PDB entry 9J7L | electron microscopy, 2.89 A resolution | chains 7 and o of the 7 polymer chains in the assembly

# Chain 7 (and o)
Name: Capsid protein
Source organism: Adeno-associated virus - 8
Notes: chain o of this document is another copy of the same molecule, construct and numbering; everything in this record applies to it too
Reference sequence: Q8JQF8 (Q8JQF8_9VIRU); residue numbers follow UniProt; this construct covers 1-738
Sequence (738 residues; each row starts with the number of its first residue):
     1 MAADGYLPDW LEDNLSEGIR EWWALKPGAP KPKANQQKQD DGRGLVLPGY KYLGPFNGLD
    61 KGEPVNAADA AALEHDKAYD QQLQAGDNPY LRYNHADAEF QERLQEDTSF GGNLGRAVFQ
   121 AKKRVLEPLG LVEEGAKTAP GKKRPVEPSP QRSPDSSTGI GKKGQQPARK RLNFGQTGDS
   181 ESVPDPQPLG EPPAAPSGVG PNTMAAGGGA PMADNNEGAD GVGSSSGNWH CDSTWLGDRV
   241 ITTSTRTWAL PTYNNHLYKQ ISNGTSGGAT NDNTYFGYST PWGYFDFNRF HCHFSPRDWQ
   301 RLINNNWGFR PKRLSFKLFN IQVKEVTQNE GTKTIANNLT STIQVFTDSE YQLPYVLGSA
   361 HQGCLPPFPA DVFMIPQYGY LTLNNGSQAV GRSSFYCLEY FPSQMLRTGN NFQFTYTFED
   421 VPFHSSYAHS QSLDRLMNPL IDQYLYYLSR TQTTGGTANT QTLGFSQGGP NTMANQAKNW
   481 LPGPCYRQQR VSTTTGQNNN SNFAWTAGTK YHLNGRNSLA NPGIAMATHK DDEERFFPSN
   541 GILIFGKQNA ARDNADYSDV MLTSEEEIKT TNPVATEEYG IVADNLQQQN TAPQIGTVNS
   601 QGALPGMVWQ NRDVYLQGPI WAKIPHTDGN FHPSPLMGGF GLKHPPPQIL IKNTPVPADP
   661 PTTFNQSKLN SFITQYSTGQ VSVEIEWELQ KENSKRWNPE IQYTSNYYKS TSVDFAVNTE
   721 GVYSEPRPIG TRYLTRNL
Disordered / not traced: 1-243, 267-268, 293-308, 329-331, 426-482, 496-497, 529-533, 567-595, 605-606, 688-712, 719, 733-738 (chain o: 1-219, 267-268, 330-332, 450-464, 585-594, 659-666)

# How chain 7 and chain o interact
Pairs across the interface - 115 pairs, chain 7 then chain o:
  Leu257(7) - Glu720(o)
  Leu257(7) - Gly721(o)
  Tyr258(7) - Phe368(o)  hydrophobic
  Tyr258(7) - Ala370(o)  hydrophobic
  Tyr258(7) - Val717(o)
  Tyr258(7) - Asn718(o)
  Tyr258(7) - Gly721(o)
  Lys259(7) - Thr719(o)
  Gln260(7) - Thr711(o)  hydrogen bond (side chain-backbone)
  Gln260(7) - Ser712(o)
  Gln260(7) - Val717(o)
  Gln260(7) - Asn718(o)  hydrogen bond (backbone-backbone)
  Gln260(7) - Thr719(o)
  Phe276(7) - Thr711(o)
  Phe276(7) - Val713(o)  hydrophobic
  Tyr278(7) - Val713(o)
  Tyr278(7) - Ala716(o)
  Tyr278(7) - Val717(o)
  Glu325(7) - Lys324(o)  salt bridge
  Glu325(7) - Ile335(o)
  Asn338(7) - Lys324(o)
  Asn338(7) - Asn337(o)  hydrogen bond
  Leu339(7) - Val222(o)
  Leu339(7) - Asn337(o)
  Thr340(7) - Gln322(o)  hydrogen bond
  Thr340(7) - Asn337(o)  hydrogen bond
  Thr340(7) - Leu339(o)
  Thr340(7) - Thr408(o)
  Ser341(7) - Gln322(o)
  Thr342(7) - Asn320(o)
  Gln344(7) - Trp229(o)
  Asn385(7) - Lys709(o)
  Gln388(7) - Lys709(o)
  Gln388(7) - Ser710(o)
  Ala389(7) - Lys709(o)
  Ala389(7) - Ser710(o)  hydrogen bond (backbone-backbone)
  Ala389(7) - Val713(o)  hydrophobic
  Gly391(7) - Ser705(o)
  Gly391(7) - Asn706(o)
  Gly391(7) - Tyr707(o)  hydrogen bond (backbone-backbone)
  Arg392(7) - Tyr707(o)  hydrogen bond
  Ser393(7) - Val713(o)
  Phe395(7) - Phe368(o)  hydrophobic
  Phe395(7) - Phe715(o)
  Phe395(7) - Ala716(o)  hydrophobic
  Phe395(7) - Val717(o)  hydrophobic
  Cys397(7) - Phe368(o)  hydrophobic
  Cys397(7) - Pro369(o)
  Glu399(7) - Trp229(o)  hydrogen bond (backbone-side chain)
  Glu399(7) - Cys231(o)
  Glu399(7) - Pro369(o)
  Glu399(7) - Ala370(o)
  Tyr400(7) - Cys231(o)
  Tyr400(7) - Asp232(o)
  Tyr400(7) - Ser233(o)
  Tyr400(7) - Ser295(o)
  Tyr400(7) - Asp298(o)  hydrogen bond
  Phe401(7) - Trp229(o)
  Phe401(7) - Cys231(o)  hydrogen bond (backbone-backbone)
  Pro402(7) - Trp229(o)
  Pro402(7) - Asp232(o)
  Ser403(7) - Asn228(o)
  Ser403(7) - Trp229(o)  hydrogen bond (backbone-backbone)
  Gln404(7) - Asn228(o)
  Met405(7) - Ser225(o)  hydrogen bond (backbone-side chain)
  Met405(7) - Gly227(o)
  Met405(7) - Asn228(o)  hydrogen bond (backbone-side chain)
  Met405(7) - Trp229(o)  hydrophobic
  Met405(7) - Asn320(o)  hydrogen bond
  Met405(7) - Gln680(o)
  Arg407(7) - Val222(o)  hydrogen bond (side chain-backbone)
  Arg407(7) - Gly223(o)
  Arg407(7) - Ser224(o)  hydrogen bond (side chain-backbone)
  Arg407(7) - Ser225(o)
  Arg407(7) - Asn320(o)  hydrogen bond (side chain-backbone)
  Arg407(7) - Ile321(o)
  Arg407(7) - Thr408(o)
  Thr408(7) - Gly223(o)
  Gly409(7) - Gly223(o)  hydrogen bond (backbone-backbone)
  Asn410(7) - Ser224(o)
  Asn410(7) - Ser225(o)  hydrogen bond (side chain-backbone)
  Thr654(7) - Gln680(o)
  Pro655(7) - Thr247(o)
  Pro655(7) - Val372(o)  hydrophobic
  Val656(7) - Gln322(o)
  Val656(7) - Lys324(o)
  Pro657(7) - Ala249(o)  hydrophobic
  Pro657(7) - Val372(o)  hydrophobic
  Pro657(7) - Tyr676(o)  hydrogen bond (backbone-side chain)
  Pro657(7) - Thr678(o)
  Ala658(7) - Ile335(o)  hydrophobic
  Ala658(7) - Tyr676(o)
  Asp659(7) - Val326(o)
  Asp659(7) - Lys333(o)  salt bridge
  Asp659(7) - Ile335(o)
  Asp659(7) - Tyr676(o)
  Pro660(7) - Pro251(o)  hydrophobic
  Pro660(7) - Tyr676(o)
  Pro661(7) - Pro251(o)
  Pro661(7) - Met374(o)
  Thr662(7) - Thr252(o)
  Thr662(7) - Tyr253(o)
  Thr663(7) - Met374(o)
  Phe664(7) - Gln362(o)
  Phe664(7) - Gly363(o)
  Phe664(7) - Met374(o)
  Phe664(7) - Pro376(o)  hydrophobic
  Asn665(7) - Met374(o)  hydrogen bond (backbone-side chain)
  Gln666(7) - Gln362(o)  hydrogen bond
  Lys668(7) - Asp371(o)  salt bridge
  Lys668(7) - Val372(o)
  Lys668(7) - Gly721(o)  hydrogen bond (side chain-backbone)
  Leu669(7) - Ala249(o)  hydrophobic
  Leu669(7) - Val372(o)  hydrogen bond (backbone-backbone)
  Phe672(7) - Val372(o)  hydrophobic
Other interface residues (no listed pair), chain 7 (52 interface residues in all): His256, Val390, Leu406, Ile673
Other interface residues (no listed pair), chain o (60 interface residues in all): Gly221, Phe319, Ile375, Gln377, Tyr708, Val722

# In short
The interface between chain 7 and chain o involves 52 residues on one side and 60 on the other, with 25
hydrogen bonds and 3 salt bridges. Polar contacts include Glu325(7)-Lys324(o), Asp659(7)-Lys333(o) and
Lys668(7)-Asp371(o).
Both chains are Capsid protein (Adeno-associated virus - 8). Entry 9J7L (Structure of AAV8 capsid in complex
with receptor) was determined by electron microscopy, deposited together with 9J6Z and 9J7K.
